Entry 3DKY (X-ray diffraction, 3.60 A resolution); this record covers chains D and E of the 6 polymer chains in the assembly.

[Chain D (and E)]
Molecule: Replication protein repB
Organism: Streptococcus agalactiae
Notes: chain E of this document is another copy of the same molecule, construct and numbering; everything in this record applies to it too
UniProtKB: P13921 (REPB_STRAG); numbering as in UniProt (aligned over 1-210)
Chain sequence (210 residues; numbered 1 to 210; the number before each row is that of its first residue):
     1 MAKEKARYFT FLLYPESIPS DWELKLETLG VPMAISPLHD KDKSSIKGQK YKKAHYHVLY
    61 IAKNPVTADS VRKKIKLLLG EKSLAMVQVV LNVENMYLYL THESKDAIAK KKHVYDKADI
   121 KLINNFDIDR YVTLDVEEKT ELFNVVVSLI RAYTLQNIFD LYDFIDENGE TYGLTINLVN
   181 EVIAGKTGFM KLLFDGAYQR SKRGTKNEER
Not modelled in the structure: 1-3, 43-53, 204-210 (chain E: 1-6, 43-54, 81-86, 205-210)
From the paper describing this entry:
  - conformationally variable residues (order/disorder transition): Glu81 to Met86
  - mutagenesis - R72A, K76A: decreased binding to bind locus
  - mutagenesis - R72A/K73A/K74A/K76A: unchanged catalytic activity

[How chain D and chain E interact]
Residue-residue contacts (29; chain D residue first):
  Gln156(D) with Gln199(E)
  Asn157(D) with Gln199(E), hydrogen bond
  Ile158(D) with Phe189(E), hydrophobic; Leu192(E); Leu193(E), hydrophobic
  Phe159(D) with Ile150(E); Arg151(E); Leu193(E); Ala197(E), hydrophobic; Arg200(E)
  Asp160(D) with Arg200(E), salt bridge
  Tyr162(D) with Val147(E); Arg151(E); Phe189(E)
  Asp163(D) with Arg151(E), salt bridge; Arg200(E), salt bridge
  Asp166(D) with Arg151(E), salt bridge
  Asn177(D) with Asn144(E)
  Asn180(D) with Asn144(E); Phe189(E)
  Ile183(D) with Phe189(E), hydrophobic
  Gly185(D) with Lys186(E)
  Thr187(D) with Lys186(E); Gly188(E); Phe189(E); Leu192(E)
  Met190(D) with Leu192(E), hydrophobic
  Lys191(D) with Asp195(E), salt bridge
  Phe194(D) with Leu192(E), hydrophobic
Interface residues without a listed pair, chain D (19 interface residues in all): Ile176, Ala184, Tyr198
Interface residues without a listed pair, chain E (16 interface residues in all): Thr154, Gly196, Arg203

[Summary]
The interface between chain D and chain E involves 19 residues on one side and 16 on the other, with 1
hydrogen bond and 5 salt bridges. Among the polar pairs are Asp160(D)-Arg200(E), Asp163(D)-Arg151(E) and
Asp163(D)-Arg200(E). The paper reports that R72A and K76A of chain D reduce binding to bind locus;
conformational variability at Glu81(D).
Both chains are Replication protein repB (Streptococcus agalactiae). Entry 3DKY (Crystal Structure of the
replication initiator protein encoded on plasmid pMV158 (RepB), tetragonal form, to 3.6 ...) was determined by
X-ray diffraction (same publication as 3DKX).
